6U6I - chains B and D of the 4 polymer chains in the assembly; structure by electron microscopy, 3.12 A resolution.

# Chain B (and D)
Name: Glutamate receptor 2
Source organism: Rattus norvegicus
Notes: chain D of this document is another copy of the same molecule, construct and numbering; everything in this record applies to it too
Reference sequence: P19491 (GRIA2_RAT); residues -14 to 853 here correspond to UniProt positions 1-868 (UniProt number = residue number + 15)
Amino-acid sequence (889 residues; row label = number of the first residue in the row; numbers below 1 keep their minus sign (Met-14 is residue -14)):
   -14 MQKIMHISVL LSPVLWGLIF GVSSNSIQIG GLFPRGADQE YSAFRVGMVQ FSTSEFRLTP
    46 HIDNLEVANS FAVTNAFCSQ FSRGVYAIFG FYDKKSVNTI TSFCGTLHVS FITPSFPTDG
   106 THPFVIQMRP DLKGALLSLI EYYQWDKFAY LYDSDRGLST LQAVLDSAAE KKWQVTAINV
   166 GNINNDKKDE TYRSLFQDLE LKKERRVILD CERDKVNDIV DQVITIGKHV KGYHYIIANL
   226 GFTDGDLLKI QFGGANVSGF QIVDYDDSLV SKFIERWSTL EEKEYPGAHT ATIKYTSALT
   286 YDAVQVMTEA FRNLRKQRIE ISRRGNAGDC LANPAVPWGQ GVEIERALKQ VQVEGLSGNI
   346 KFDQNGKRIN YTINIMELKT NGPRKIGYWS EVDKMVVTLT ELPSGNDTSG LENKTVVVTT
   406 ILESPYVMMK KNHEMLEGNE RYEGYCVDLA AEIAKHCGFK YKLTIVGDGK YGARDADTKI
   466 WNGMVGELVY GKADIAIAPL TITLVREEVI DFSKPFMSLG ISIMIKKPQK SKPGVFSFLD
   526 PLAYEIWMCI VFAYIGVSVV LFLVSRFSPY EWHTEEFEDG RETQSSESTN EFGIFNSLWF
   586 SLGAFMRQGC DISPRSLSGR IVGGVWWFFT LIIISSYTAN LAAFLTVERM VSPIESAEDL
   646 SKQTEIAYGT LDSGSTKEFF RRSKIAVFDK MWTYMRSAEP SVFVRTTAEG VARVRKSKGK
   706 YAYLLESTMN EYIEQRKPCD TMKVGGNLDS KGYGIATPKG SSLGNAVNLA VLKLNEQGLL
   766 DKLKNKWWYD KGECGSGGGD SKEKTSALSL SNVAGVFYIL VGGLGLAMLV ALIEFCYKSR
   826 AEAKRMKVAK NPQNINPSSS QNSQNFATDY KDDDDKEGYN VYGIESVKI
Unresolved in the structure: -14 to 9, 384-874
Cystine bridges: Cys63-Cys315
Covalent attachments: N-acetylglucosamine (NAG) linked to Asn241, Asn355
Sequence notes: conflict Arg592 (Gln607 in P19491); expression tag (854-874)
Curated features (UniProtKB/Swiss-Prot):
  - region: Ala852, Thr853 (Required for interaction with IQSEC1)
  - binding site (L-glutamate): Pro484, Thr486, Arg491, Ser660, Thr661, Glu711
  - site: Arg459 (Interaction with the cone snail toxin Con-ikot-ikot), Ile639 (Crucial to convey clamshell closure to channel opening), Arg666 (Interaction with the cone snail toxin Con-ikot-ikot), Lys758 (Interaction with the cone snail toxin Con-ikot-ikot)
  - modified residue (Phosphoserine): Ser668, Ser702, Ser845, Ser848
  - lipidation (S-palmitoyl cysteine): Cys595, Cys821
  - glycosylation (N-linked (GlcNAc...) asparagine): Asn241, Asn355, Asn391, Asn398
What the authors report for this chain:
  - post-translational modification sites: Asn241

# Chain B / chain D interface
Contacting residue pairs (19; chain B residue first):
  Arg178(B) with Phe237(D)
  Ile209(B) with Ile209(D), hydrophobic; His214(D), hydrogen bond (backbone-side chain)
  Thr210(B) with His214(D); Lys234(D); Phe237(D); Gly238(D)
  Ile211(B) with Phe237(D)
  Gly212(B) with His214(D); Val215(D)
  His214(B) with Ile209(D), hydrogen bond (side chain-backbone); Thr210(D), hydrogen bond (side chain-backbone); Gly212(D)
  Val215(B) with Gly212(D)
  Phe237(B) with Arg178(D); Thr210(D); Ile211(D)
  Gly238(B) with Thr210(D), hydrogen bond (backbone-backbone); Ile211(D)

# In short
9 residues of chain B face 10 of chain D across their interface; the contacts include 4 hydrogen bonds. Polar
pairs include Ile209(B)-His214(D), His214(B)-Thr210(D) and Gly238(B)-Thr210(D). Covalently linked
N-acetylglucosamine: at Asn241(B) and Asn355(B). From UniProt: 6 L-glutamate-binding residues on chain B. The
paper reports a modification site at Asn241(B).
Both chains are Glutamate receptor 2 (Rattus norvegicus). Entry 6U6I (NTD of GluA2 in complex with CNIH3 -
with antagonist ZK200775 - in asymmetric global conformation) was determined by electron microscopy, deposited
together with 6PEQ, 6U5S, 6UCB, 6UD4 and 6UD8.
